6TYH - chains B and H of the 12 polymer chains in the assembly; structure by X-ray diffraction, 1.60 A resolution.

Chain B (and H):
Protein: Insulin B chain
Notes: chain H of this document is another copy of the same molecule, construct and numbering; everything in this record applies to it too
UniProt: P01308 (INS_HUMAN); residues 1-30 here correspond to UniProt positions 25-54 (UniProt number = residue number + 24)
Sequence (30 residues; numbered 1 to 30; the number before each row is that of its first residue):
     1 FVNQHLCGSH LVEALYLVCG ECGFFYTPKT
Unresolved in the structure: 29-30 (chain H: 30)
Differences from the reference sequence: engineered mutation Cys22 (Arg46 in P01308)
Ion coordination: Zn2+: His10 (shared with 1 residue of chain F; 1 residue of chain L)
Small-molecule neighbours:
  - acetone (ACN): Asn3, Leu6, Cys7
  - phenol (IPH), molecule 1: Val2, His5, Leu6
  - phenol (IPH), molecule 2: Cys7, His10, Leu11, Ala14

Chain B / chain H interface:
Pairs across the interface (32; chain B residue first):
  Gln4(B) - Tyr16(H)
  His5(B) - Tyr16(H)  hydrogen bond (backbone-side chain)
  His5(B) - Leu17(H)
  Gly8(B) - Tyr16(H)
  Ser9(B) - Glu13(H)  hydrogen bond
  Ser9(B) - Tyr16(H)
  Val12(B) - Val12(H)  hydrophobic
  Val12(B) - Tyr16(H)  hydrophobic
  Val12(B) - Phe24(H)  hydrophobic
  Glu13(B) - Ser9(H)  hydrogen bond
  Tyr16(B) - Gln4(H)
  Tyr16(B) - His5(H)  hydrogen bond (side chain-backbone)
  Tyr16(B) - Gly8(H)
  Tyr16(B) - Ser9(H)
  Tyr16(B) - Val12(H)  hydrophobic
  Tyr16(B) - Tyr26(H)  hydrophobic
  Gly20(B) - Pro28(H)
  Glu21(B) - Pro28(H)
  Gly23(B) - Tyr26(H)
  Gly23(B) - Pro28(H)
  Phe24(B) - Val12(H)  hydrophobic
  Phe24(B) - Phe24(H)  hydrophobic
  Phe24(B) - Phe25(H)
  Phe24(B) - Tyr26(H)  hydrogen bond (backbone-backbone)
  Phe25(B) - Phe24(H)
  Phe25(B) - Phe25(H)  hydrophobic
  Tyr26(B) - Tyr16(H)
  Tyr26(B) - Gly23(H)
  Tyr26(B) - Phe24(H)  hydrogen bond (backbone-backbone)
  Pro28(B) - Gly20(H)
  Pro28(B) - Glu21(H)
  Pro28(B) - Gly23(H)
Also at the interface, not in a pair above, chain B (16 interface residues in all): Leu17, Cys22
Also at the interface, not in a pair above, chain H (17 interface residues in all): Cys22, Lys29

Overview:
16 residues of chain B and 17 residues of chain H are in contact, with 6 hydrogen bonds. Among the polar pairs
are His5(B)-Tyr16(H), Ser9(B)-Glu13(H) and Phe24(B)-Tyr26(H). Bound to chain B: phenol and acetone.
Both chains are Insulin B chain. Entry 6TYH (Four-Disulfide Insulin Analog A22/B22) was determined by X-ray
diffraction.
